PDB entry 5JGH | X-ray diffraction, 2.60 A resolution | chains D and F of the 6 polymer chains in the assembly

== Chain D ==
Molecule: ARS-binding factor 2, mitochondrial
Organism: Saccharomyces cerevisiae (strain ATCC 204508 / S288c)
UniProtKB: Q02486 (ABF2_YEAST); numbering as in UniProt (aligned over 27-183)
Amino-acid sequence (163 residues; row label = number of the first residue in the row):
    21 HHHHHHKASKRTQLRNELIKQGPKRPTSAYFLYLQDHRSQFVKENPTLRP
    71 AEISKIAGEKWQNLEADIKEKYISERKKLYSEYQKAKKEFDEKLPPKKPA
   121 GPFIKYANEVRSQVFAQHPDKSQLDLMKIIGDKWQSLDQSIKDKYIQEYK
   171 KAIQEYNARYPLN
Unresolved in the structure: 21-26, 182-183
Sequence notes: expression tag (21-26)
Swiss-Prot annotation at these positions:
  - DNA-binding region: Pro43 to Asp111 (HMG box 1), Pro116 to Asn183 (HMG box 2)

== Chain F ==
Molecule: 22-nt DNA strand
Sequence (22 nucleotides; each row starts with the number of its first residue):
     1 TTATATAATATAAAATAATAAA

== How chain D and chain F interact ==
Pairs across the interface (17; chain D residue first):
  Lys27(D) - DA17(F)  phosphate contact
  Ala28(D) - DA18(F)  phosphate contact
  Ser29(D) - DA17(F)  hydrogen bond to the phosphate
  Ser29(D) - DA18(F)  hydrogen bond to the phosphate
  Thr32(D) - DA18(F)  hydrogen bond to the phosphate
  Lys117(D) - DT19(F)  phosphate contact
  Lys117(D) - DA20(F)  salt bridge to the phosphate
  Lys118(D) - DT19(F)  hydrogen bond to the phosphate
  Ile124(D) - DT19(F)  base contact
  Ile124(D) - DA20(F)  base contact
  Asn128(D) - DA20(F)  phosphate contact
  Asn128(D) - DA21(F)  sugar contact
  Arg131(D) - DA21(F)  sugar contact
  Gln143(D) - DA21(F)  hydrogen bond to the base
  Gln143(D) - DA22(F)  hydrogen bond to the sugar
  Leu144(D) - DA22(F)  base contact
  Met147(D) - DA21(F)  base contact

== Summary ==
12 residues of chain D face 6 of chain F across their interface; the contacts include 6 hydrogen bonds and 1
salt bridge. Among the polar pairs are Gln143(D)-DA21(F), Gln143(D)-DA22(F) and Ser29(D)-DA17(F). Curated
annotation (UniProt) lists a DNA-binding region on chain D.
Here chain D is ARS-binding factor 2, mitochondrial (Saccharomyces cerevisiae (strain ATCC 204508 / S288c))
and chain F is a 22-nt DNA strand. Entry 5JGH (Crystal structure of the mitochondrial DNA packaging protein
Abf2p in complex with DNA at 2.6 Angstrom ...) was determined by X-ray diffraction, deposited together with
5JH0.
